PDB entry 8WT9 | electron microscopy, 2.70 A resolution | chains B and H of the 10 polymer chains in the assembly

[Chain B]
Protein: IS621 transposase
Organism: Escherichia coli
UniProt: A0A0E0Y1P1 (A0A0E0Y1P1_ECO1C); numbering as in UniProt (aligned over 1-326)
Sequence (328 residues; each row starts with the number of its first residue; numbers below 1 keep their minus sign (Gly-1 is residue -1)):
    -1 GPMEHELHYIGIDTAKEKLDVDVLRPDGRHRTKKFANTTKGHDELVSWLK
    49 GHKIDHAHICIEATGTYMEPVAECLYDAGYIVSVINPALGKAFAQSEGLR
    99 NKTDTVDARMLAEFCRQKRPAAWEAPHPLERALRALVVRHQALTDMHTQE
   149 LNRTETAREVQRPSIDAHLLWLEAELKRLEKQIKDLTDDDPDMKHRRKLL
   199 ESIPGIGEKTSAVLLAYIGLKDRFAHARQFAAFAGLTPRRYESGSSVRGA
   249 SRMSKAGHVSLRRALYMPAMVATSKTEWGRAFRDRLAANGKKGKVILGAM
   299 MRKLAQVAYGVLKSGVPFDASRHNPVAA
Disordered / not traced: -1 to 3, 240-247, 323-326
Differences from the reference sequence: expression tag (-1 to 0)
Ion coordination: Mg2+: Asp11, Glu60 (shared with DC17(H), DC18(H) of chain H)
Reported in the primary citation:
  - binding site for target DNA (chain H): Ser241
  - binding site for donor DNA: Ser241
  - mutagenesis - D11A/E60A/D102A/D105A, S241A: abolished catalytic activity

[Chain H]
Molecule: target DNA
Sequence (38 nucleotides; each row starts with the number of its first residue):
     1 CGAGCTCATCTGTAGGCCCGATGGTGGTATTACCCGGC
Disordered / not traced: 1-2, 30-38
Ion coordination: Mg2+: DC17, DC18 (shared with Asp11(B), Glu60(B) of chain B)

[Chain B / chain H interface]
Pairs across the interface - 36 pairs, chain B then chain H:
  Asp11(B) - DC18(H)  phosphate contact
  Ala13(B) - DC19(H)  phosphate contact
  Lys14(B) - DC18(H)  phosphate contact
  Lys14(B) - DC19(H)  hydrogen bond to the phosphate
  Lys14(B) - DG20(H)  salt bridge to the phosphate
  Glu60(B) - DC17(H)  phosphate contact
  Ala61(B) - DG16(H)  base contact
  Thr62(B) - DC17(H)  phosphate contact
  Tyr65(B) - DC18(H)  sugar contact
  Tyr65(B) - DC19(H)  sugar contact
  Asn84(B) - DG15(H)  hydrogen bond to the base
  Pro85(B) - DG16(H)  sugar contact
  Pro85(B) - DC17(H)  sugar contact
  Ala86(B) - DG15(H)  base contact
  Lys89(B) - DG16(H)  salt bridge to the phosphate
  Lys89(B) - DC17(H)  phosphate contact
  Lys100(B) - DC17(H)  phosphate contact
  Lys100(B) - DC18(H)  salt bridge to the phosphate
  Asp105(B) - DC18(H)  phosphate contact
  Arg250(B) - DT13(H)  hydrogen bond to the base
  Ser252(B) - DA14(H)  sugar contact
  Lys253(B) - DA14(H)  salt bridge to the phosphate
  Ala254(B) - DA14(H)  base contact
  Gly255(B) - DA14(H)  base contact
  Val257(B) - DA14(H)  base contact
  Arg260(B) - DA14(H)  base contact
  Tyr264(B) - DT9(H)  hydrogen bond to the base
  Met268(B) - DA8(H)  base contact
  Met268(B) - DT9(H)  base contact
  Val269(B) - DA8(H)  base contact
  Ser272(B) - DA8(H)  hydrogen bond to the sugar
  Gly291(B) - DT9(H)  phosphate contact
  Gly291(B) - DC10(H)  hydrogen bond to the phosphate
  Lys292(B) - DT9(H)  phosphate contact
  Lys292(B) - DC10(H)  phosphate contact
  Leu295(B) - DT9(H)  sugar contact
Other interface residues (no listed pair), chain B (29 interface residues in all): Thr12, Met265

[Overview]
Chain B and chain H form an interface of 29 and 11 residues respectively; the contacts include 6 hydrogen
bonds and 4 salt bridges. Among the polar pairs are Asn84(B)-DG15(H), Arg250(B)-DT13(H) and Tyr264(B)-DT9(H).
From the paper: a binding site for target DNA (chain H) at Ser241(B); D11A/E60A/D102A/D105A and S241A of chain
B abolish catalytic activity.
Here chain B is IS621 transposase (Escherichia coli) and chain H is target DNA. Entry 8WT9 (Cryo-EM structure
of the IS621 recombinase in complex with bridge RNA, donor DNA, and target DNA ...) was determined by electron
microscopy (same publication as 8WT6, 8WT7 and 8WT8).
